PDB entry 4TK2 | X-ray diffraction, 4.10 A resolution (low resolution: residue-level contacts below are approximate; hydrogen-bond / salt-bridge calls are withheld) | chains A and B of the 4 polymer chains in the assembly

[Chain A (and B)]
Molecule: Gephyrin
From: Rattus norvegicus
Notes: EC 2.7.7.75, 2.10.1.1; fragment: domain E; chain B of this document is another copy of the same molecule, construct and numbering; everything in this record applies to it too
UniProtKB: Q03555 (GEPH_RAT); residues 318-736 here correspond to UniProt positions 344-762 (UniProt number = residue number + 26)
Sequence (419 residues; numbered 318 to 736; the number before each row is that of its first residue):
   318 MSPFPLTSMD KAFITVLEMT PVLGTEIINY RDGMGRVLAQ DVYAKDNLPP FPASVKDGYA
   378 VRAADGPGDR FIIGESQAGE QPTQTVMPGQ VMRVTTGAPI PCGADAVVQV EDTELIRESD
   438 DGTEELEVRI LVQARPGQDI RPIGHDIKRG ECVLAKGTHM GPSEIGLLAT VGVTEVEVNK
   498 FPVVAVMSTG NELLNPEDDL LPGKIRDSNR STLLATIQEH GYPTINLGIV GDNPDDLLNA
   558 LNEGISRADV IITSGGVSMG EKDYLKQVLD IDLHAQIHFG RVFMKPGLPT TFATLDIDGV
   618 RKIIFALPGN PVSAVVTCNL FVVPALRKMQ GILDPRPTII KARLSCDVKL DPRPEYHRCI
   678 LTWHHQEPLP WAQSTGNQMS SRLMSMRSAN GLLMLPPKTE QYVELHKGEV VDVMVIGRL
Not modelled in the structure: 318-319, 573-576, 695-696 (chain B: 318-319, 576-579, 697-698)

[How chain A and chain B interact]
Pairs across the interface (106):
  Tyr-347(A) with Pro-513(B); Glu-514(B); Ser-528(B)
  Arg-348(A) with Glu-514(B)
  Met-351(A) with Glu-536(B)
  Lys-362(A) with Asp-516(B)
  Asp-363(A) with Leu-517(B); Arg-523(B)
  Pro-367(A) with Lys-521(B); Ile-522(B)
  Phe-368(A) with Gly-520(B); Lys-521(B)
  Gly-396(A) with Glu-509(B); Gly-520(B); Lys-521(B)
  Gln-398(A) with Gly-520(B)
  Asp-463(A) with Met-696(B); Arg-699(B)
  Glu-468(A) with Arg-699(B)
  Cys-469(A) with Met-701(B)
  Val-470(A) with Met-701(B)
  Ala-472(A) with Met-701(B)
  Lys-473(A) with Met-703(B)
  Gly-474(A) with Met-703(B)
  Thr-475(A) with Met-703(B)
  His-476(A) with Met-703(B); Ser-705(B)
  Pro-479(A) with Thr-529(B); Thr-533(B)
  Ser-480(A) with Arg-675(B)
  Glu-481(A) with Ser-705(B)
  Gly-483(A) with Ser-525(B); Thr-529(B)
  Ala-486(A) with Pro-513(B); Arg-523(B); Ser-528(B)
  Thr-487(A) with Arg-523(B); Ser-525(B)
  Val-488(A) with Arg-523(B)
  Gly-489(A) with Pro-513(B); Arg-523(B)
  Thr-491(A) with Pro-513(B); Glu-514(B)
  Asn-508(A) with Ala-395(B)
  Glu-509(A) with Ala-395(B); Gly-396(B)
  Pro-513(A) with Tyr-347(B); Ala-486(B); Gly-489(B); Thr-491(B)
  Glu-514(A) with Tyr-347(B); Arg-348(B); Thr-491(B)
  Leu-517(A) with Asp-363(B)
  Gly-520(A) with Phe-368(B); Gly-396(B); Gln-398(B)
  Lys-521(A) with Pro-367(B); Gly-396(B)
  Ile-522(A) with Pro-367(B)
  Arg-523(A) with Lys-362(B); Asp-363(B); Ala-486(B); Thr-487(B); Val-488(B); Gly-489(B)
  Ser-525(A) with Gly-483(B); Thr-487(B)
  Ser-528(A) with Tyr-347(B); Ala-486(B)
  Thr-529(A) with Pro-479(B); Gly-483(B)
  Thr-533(A) with Pro-479(B)
  Glu-536(A) with Met-351(B); Arg-735(B)
  Thr-655(A) with Leu-736(B)
  Ile-657(A) with Trp-680(B)
  Lys-658(A) with Gln-683(B)
  Arg-675(A) with Ser-480(B)
  Trp-680(A) with Ile-656(B); Ile-657(B)
  Gln-683(A) with Lys-658(B)
  Pro-685(A) with Lys-658(B); Leu-686(B)
  Leu-686(A) with Pro-685(B)
  Ser-697(A) with Asp-463(B)
  Arg-699(A) with Glu-481(B)
  Met-701(A) with Cys-469(B); Val-470(B); Leu-471(B); Ala-472(B)
  Met-703(A) with Lys-473(B); Gly-474(B); Thr-475(B); His-476(B)
  Ser-705(A) with Gly-478(B); Glu-481(B)
  Ile-733(A) with Arg-735(B)
  Gly-734(A) with Arg-735(B)
  Arg-735(A) with Glu-536(B); His-537(B); Ile-733(B); Gly-734(B); Arg-735(B)
  Leu-736(A) with Thr-655(B); Leu-736(B)
Other interface residues (no listed pair), chain A (74 interface residues in all): Asn-364, Leu-365, Ala-395, Glu-397, Leu-471, Gly-478, Asp-516, Pro-519, Asp-524, Ala-532, His-537, Gly-577, Leu-650, Ile-656, Glu-684, Ser-702
Other interface residues (no listed pair), chain B (76 interface residues in all): Leu-365, Asp-374, Glu-397, Thr-413, Ile-482, Asn-508, Pro-519, Asp-524, Ala-532, Leu-650, Glu-684, Ser-702, Asp-729, Val-732
Disulfides between the chains: Cys-419(A)/Cys-419(B)

[Overview]
Chain A and chain B form an interface of 74 and 76 residues respectively, with 1 disulfide bond.
Both chains are Gephyrin (Rattus norvegicus). Entry 4TK2 (Geph E in complex with a GABA receptor alpha3
subunit derived peptide in space group P61) was determined by X-ray diffraction (same publication as 4TK1,
4TK3 and 4TK4).
